6YCR - chains A and B; structure by X-ray diffraction, 1.54 A resolution.

[Chain A]
Protein: Programmed cell death 1 ligand 1
From: Homo sapiens
UniProt: Q9NZQ7 (PD1L1_HUMAN); residues 18-134 here = UniProt positions 18-134
Chain sequence (128 residues; numbered 18 to 145; the number before each row is that of its first residue):
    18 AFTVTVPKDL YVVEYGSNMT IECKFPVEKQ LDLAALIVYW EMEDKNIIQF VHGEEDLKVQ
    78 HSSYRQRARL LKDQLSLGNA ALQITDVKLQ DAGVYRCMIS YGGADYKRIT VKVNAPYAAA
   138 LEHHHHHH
Unresolved in the structure: 137-145
Disulfides: Cys40-Cys114
Differences from the reference sequence: expression tag (135-145)
Curated features (UniProtKB/Swiss-Prot):
  - glycosylation: Asn35 (N-linked (GlcNAc...) asparagine)

[Chain B]
Protein: Ffivirdrvfr(ccs)g(nh2)
Chain sequence (14 residues; numbered 1 to 14; the number before each row is that of its first residue):
     1 FFIVIRDRVF RXGX
Glycans and other covalent adducts: covalent link Phe1-CCS_12
Modified / non-standard residues: CCS (carboxymethylated cysteine) at position 12; NH2 (amino group) at position 14

[Chain A / chain B interface]
Residue-residue contacts - 31 pairs, chain A then chain B:
  Tyr56(A) - Phe1(B)  hydrophobic
  Tyr56(A) - Phe10(B)  hydrophobic
  Tyr56(A) - Arg11(B)
  Tyr56(A) - CCS_12(B)
  Tyr56(A) - Gly13(B)
  Glu58(A) - Phe10(B)
  Asn63(A) - NH2_14(B)
  Gln66(A) - Arg11(B)
  Gln66(A) - CCS_12(B)  hydrogen bond (side chain-backbone)
  Gln66(A) - Gly13(B)  hydrogen bond (side chain-backbone)
  Val68(A) - Phe1(B)  hydrophobic
  Val76(A) - Gly13(B)
  Val76(A) - NH2_14(B)
  Arg113(A) - Arg8(B)
  Arg113(A) - Phe10(B)
  Met115(A) - Phe1(B)  hydrophobic
  Met115(A) - Ile3(B)  hydrophobic
  Met115(A) - Ile5(B)  hydrophobic
  Met115(A) - Phe10(B)  hydrophobic
  Ala121(A) - Ile3(B)  hydrophobic
  Ala121(A) - Ile5(B)  hydrophobic
  Asp122(A) - Ile5(B)
  Asp122(A) - Arg6(B)  salt bridge
  Tyr123(A) - Ile5(B)
  Tyr123(A) - Arg6(B)  hydrogen bond (backbone-side chain)
  Tyr123(A) - Asp7(B)  hydrogen bond
  Tyr123(A) - Arg8(B)
  Tyr123(A) - Phe10(B)  hydrophobic
  Lys124(A) - Arg6(B)
  Arg125(A) - Asp7(B)  salt bridge
  Arg125(A) - Arg8(B)
Also at the interface, not in a pair above, chain A (15 interface residues in all): Ile54, Ser117

[Summary]
The interface between chain A and chain B involves 15 residues on one side and 11 on the other, with 4
hydrogen bonds and 2 salt bridges. Polar pairs include Asp122(A)-Arg6(B), Arg125(A)-Asp7(B) and
Gln66(A)-CCS_12(B).
Chain A is Programmed cell death 1 ligand 1 (Homo sapiens) and chain B is Ffivirdrvfr(ccs)g(nh2); the
structure, Structure of human PD-L1 in complex with inhibitor, was determined by X-ray diffraction.
